Entry 6JLZ (X-ray diffraction, 3.35 A resolution); this record covers chains C and D of the 12 polymer chains in the assembly.

[Chain C (and D)]
Protein: Probable translation initiation factor eIF-2B subunit beta
Source organism: Schizosaccharomyces pombe (strain 972 / ATCC 24843)
Notes: chain D of this document is another copy of the same molecule, construct and numbering; everything in this record applies to it too
UniProtKB: Q9UT76 (EI2BB_SCHPO); residues 1-393 here = UniProt positions 1-393
Sequence (399 residues; row label = number of the first residue in the row; numbers below 1 keep their minus sign (Gly-5 is residue -5)):
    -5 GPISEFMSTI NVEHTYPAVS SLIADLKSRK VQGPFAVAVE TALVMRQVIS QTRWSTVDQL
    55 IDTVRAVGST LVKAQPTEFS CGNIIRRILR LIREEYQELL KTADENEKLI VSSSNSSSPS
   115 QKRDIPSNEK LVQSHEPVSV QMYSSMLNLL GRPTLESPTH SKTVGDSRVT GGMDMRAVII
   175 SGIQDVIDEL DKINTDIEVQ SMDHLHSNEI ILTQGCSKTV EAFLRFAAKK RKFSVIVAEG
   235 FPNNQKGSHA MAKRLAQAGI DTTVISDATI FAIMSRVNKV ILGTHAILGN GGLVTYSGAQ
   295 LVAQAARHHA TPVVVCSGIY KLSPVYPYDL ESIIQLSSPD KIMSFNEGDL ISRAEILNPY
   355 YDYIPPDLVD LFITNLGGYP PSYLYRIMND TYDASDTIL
Disordered / not traced: 103-164
Sequence notes: expression tag (-5 to 0)

[Interface between chain C and chain D]
Contacting residue pairs (7; chain C residue first):
  Glu203(C) - Arg270(D)  salt bridge
  Arg270(C) - Glu203(D)  salt bridge
  His302(C) - Ala304(D)
  His303(C) - His303(D)
  His303(C) - Ala304(D)
  Ala304(C) - His302(D)
  Ala304(C) - His303(D)
Interface residues without a listed pair, chain C (7 interface residues in all): Asn272, Lys273
Interface residues without a listed pair, chain D (7 interface residues in all): Asn272, Lys273

[Summary]
The chain C/chain D interface involves 7 residues from each chain, with 2 salt bridges. Its one salt-bridged
contact is Glu203(C)-Arg270(D).
Chain C and chain D are both Probable translation initiation factor eIF-2B subunit beta (Schizosaccharomyces
pombe (strain 972 / ATCC 24843)); the structure, P-eIF2a - eIF2B complex, was determined by X-ray diffraction
(same publication as 6K71, 6K72 and 6JLY).
